4AT1 - chains B and D of the 4 polymer chains in the assembly; structure by X-ray diffraction, 2.60 A resolution.

Chain B (and D):
Molecule: Aspartate carbamoyltransferase regulatory chain
Organism: Escherichia coli
Notes: chain D of this document is another copy of the same molecule, construct and numbering; everything in this record applies to it too
UniProtKB: P0A7F3 (PYRI_ECOLI); residues 2-153 here correspond to UniProt positions 1-152 (UniProt number = residue number - 1)
Amino-acid sequence (153 residues; numbered 1 to 153; the number before each row is that of its first residue):
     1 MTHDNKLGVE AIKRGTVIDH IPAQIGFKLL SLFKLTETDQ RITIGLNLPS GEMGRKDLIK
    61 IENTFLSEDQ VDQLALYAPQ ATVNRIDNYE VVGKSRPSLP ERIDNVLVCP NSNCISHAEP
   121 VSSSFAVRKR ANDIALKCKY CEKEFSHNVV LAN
Disordered / not traced: 1-7
Sequence notes: conflict G8 (Gln7 in P0A7F3)
Metal / ion sites: Zn2+: C109, C114, C138, C141
Ligand contacts: ATP (adenosine-5'-triphosphate): V9, E10, A11, I12, V17, D19, L58, K60, N84, I86, Y89, V91, K94

Interface between chain B and chain D:
Pairs across the interface - 40 pairs, chain B then chain D:
  Q24(B) with T36(D), hydrogen bond (side chain-backbone); E37(D); T38(D)
  F27(B) with F27(D), hydrophobic; L30(D), hydrophobic; S31(D); T36(D)
  S31(B) with F27(D)
  T36(B) with Q24(D), hydrogen bond (backbone-side chain); F27(D); L46(D)
  T38(B) with Q24(D); N47(D), hydrogen bond (backbone-side chain)
  D39(B) with N47(D), hydrogen bond (backbone-side chain); R55(D), hydrogen bond (backbone-side chain)
  Q40(B) with L46(D); N47(D), hydrogen bond (backbone-side chain); R55(D)
  R41(B) with G8(D); L46(D); N47(D); P49(D); R55(D)
  I42(B) with G45(D); L46(D), hydrogen bond (backbone-backbone)
  T43(B) with I44(D)
  I44(B) with T43(D); I44(D), hydrogen bond (backbone-backbone); L46(D), hydrophobic
  G45(B) with I42(D)
  L46(B) with T36(D); Q40(D); R41(D); I42(D), hydrogen bond (backbone-backbone); I44(D), hydrophobic
  N47(B) with T38(D), hydrogen bond (side chain-backbone); D39(D); Q40(D), hydrogen bond (side chain-backbone); R41(D)
  L48(B) with R41(D)
Also at the interface, not in a pair above, chain B (18 interface residues in all): L30, E37, P49
Also at the interface, not in a pair above, chain D (21 interface residues in all): V9, L48

Overview:
18 residues of chain B face 21 of chain D across their interface, with 11 hydrogen bonds. Polar pairs include
Q24(B)-T36(D), T38(B)-N47(D) and D39(B)-N47(D). Chain B binds ATP. C109(B), C114(B), C138(B) and C141(B) form
the Zn2+ site.
Both chains are Aspartate carbamoyltransferase regulatory chain (Escherichia coli). Entry 4AT1 (Structural
consequences of effector binding to the T state of aspartate carbamoyltransferase. crystal structures of the
...) was determined by X-ray diffraction together with 5AT1 and 6AT1 from the same study.
